PDB entry 6HPO | X-ray diffraction, 1.67 A resolution | chain A

== Chain A ==
Molecule: Phenylalanine-4-hydroxylase
Organism: Homo sapiens
Notes: EC 1.14.16.1
UniProt: P00439 (PH4H_HUMAN); residue numbers follow UniProt; this construct covers 1-452
Sequence (452 residues; each row starts with the number of its first residue):
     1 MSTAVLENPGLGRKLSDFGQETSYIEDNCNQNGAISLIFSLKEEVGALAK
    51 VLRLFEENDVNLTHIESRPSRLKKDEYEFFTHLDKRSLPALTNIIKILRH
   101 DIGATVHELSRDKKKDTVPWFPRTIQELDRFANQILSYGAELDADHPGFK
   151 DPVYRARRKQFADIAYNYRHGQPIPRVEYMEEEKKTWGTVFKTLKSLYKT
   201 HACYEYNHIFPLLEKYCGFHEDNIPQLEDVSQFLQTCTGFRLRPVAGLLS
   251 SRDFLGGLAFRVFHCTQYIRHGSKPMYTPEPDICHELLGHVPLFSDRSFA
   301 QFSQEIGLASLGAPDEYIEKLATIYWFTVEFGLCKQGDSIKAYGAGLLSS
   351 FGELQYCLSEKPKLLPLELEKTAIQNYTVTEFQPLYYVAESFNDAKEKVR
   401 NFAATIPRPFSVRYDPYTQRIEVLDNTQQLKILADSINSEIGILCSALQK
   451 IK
Disordered / not traced: 1-116, 427-452
Swiss-Prot annotation at these positions:
  - binding site (Fe cation): H285, H290, E330
  - modified residue: S16 (Phosphoserine)
  - natural variant: S16 (S16P: In PAH deficiency; uncertain significance), Q20 (Q20L: In PAH deficiency; uncertain significance), F39 (F39L: In PAH deficiency; deletion: In PAH deficiency), S40 (S40L: In PAH deficiency), L41 (L41F: In PAH deficiency; L41P: In PAH deficiency; uncertain significance), K42 (K42I: In PAH deficiency), V45 (V45A: In PAH deficiency; uncertain significance), G46 (G46S: In PAH deficiency), A47 (A47V: In PAH deficiency), L48 (L48S: In PAH deficiency), R53 (R53H: In PAH deficiency; uncertain significance), F55 (F55L: In PAH deficiency), 150 further natural variant entries in UniProt
  - mutagenesis: I283 (I283C: Loss of positive cooperativity and reduction of fold-activation by L-Phe preincubation)
Ion coordination: Fe ion: H285, H290, E330
Reported in the primary citation:
  - mutagenesis - Y138F: decreased catalytic activity
  - mutagenesis - S23A: decreased catalytic activity on l-Phe-activated state
  - mutagenesis - Y377F: increased catalytic activity on unactivated states

== Summary ==
The Fe ion site is built by H285, H290 and E330. UniProt lists 3 Fe cation-binding residues and one
mutagenesis site. The paper reports that Y138F reduces catalytic activity; S23A reduces catalytic activity on
l-Phe-activated state.
Chain A is Phenylalanine-4-hydroxylase (Homo sapiens); the structure, Crystallographic structure of the
catalytic domain of Human Phenylalanine Hydroxylase (hPAH CD) in complex with iron ..., was determined by
X-ray diffraction (same publication as 6HYC).
